Entry 5AZ1 (X-ray diffraction, 2.30 A resolution); this record covers chain A.

# Chain A
Protein: Uncharacterized protein
From: Bombyx mori
UniProtKB: H9JJU9 (H9JJU9_BOMMO); the construct has insertions or renumbered stretches relative to UniProt, so the offset changes along the chain: 1-31 = UniProt 1-31; 44-353 = UniProt 32-341
Amino-acid sequence (353 residues; numbered 1 to 353; the number before each row is that of its first residue):
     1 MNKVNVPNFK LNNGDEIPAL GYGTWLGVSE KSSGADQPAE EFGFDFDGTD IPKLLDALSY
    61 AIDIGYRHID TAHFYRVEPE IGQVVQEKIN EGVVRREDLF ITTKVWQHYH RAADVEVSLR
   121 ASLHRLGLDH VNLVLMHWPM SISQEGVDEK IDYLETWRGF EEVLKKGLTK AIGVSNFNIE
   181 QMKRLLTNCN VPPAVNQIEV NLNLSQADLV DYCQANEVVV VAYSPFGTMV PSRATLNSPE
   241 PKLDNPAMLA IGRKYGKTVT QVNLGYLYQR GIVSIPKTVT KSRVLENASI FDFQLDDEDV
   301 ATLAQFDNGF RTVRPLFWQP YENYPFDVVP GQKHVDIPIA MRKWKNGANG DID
Unresolved in the structure: 1-2, 30-44, 333-335, 348-353
Differences from the reference sequence: insertion (32-43)
Residues lining bound ligands: NADPH (NDP; NADPH dihydro-nicotinamide-adenine-dinucleotide phosphate): Gly23, Thr24, Trp25, Asp70, Tyr75, Lys104, His137, Trp138, Ser175, Asn176, Gln197, Tyr223, Ser224, Pro225, Phe226, Gly227, Val230, Ser232, Arg233, Thr260, Ile275, Pro276, Lys277, Thr278, Val279, Thr280, Arg283, Glu286, Asn287

# Overview
Ligands of chain A: NADPH.
Chain A is Uncharacterized protein (Bombyx mori); the structure, Crystal structure of aldo-keto reductase
(AKR2E5) complexed with NADPH, was determined by X-ray diffraction, deposited together with 5AZ0.
